8TB5 - chain A; structure by X-ray diffraction, 2.32 A resolution.

Chain A:
Name: Non-receptor tyrosine-protein kinase TYK2
From: Homo sapiens
Notes: EC 2.7.10.2
UniProt: P29597 (TYK2_HUMAN); residue numbers follow UniProt; this construct covers 566-870
Amino-acid sequence (326 residues; row label = number of the first residue in the row):
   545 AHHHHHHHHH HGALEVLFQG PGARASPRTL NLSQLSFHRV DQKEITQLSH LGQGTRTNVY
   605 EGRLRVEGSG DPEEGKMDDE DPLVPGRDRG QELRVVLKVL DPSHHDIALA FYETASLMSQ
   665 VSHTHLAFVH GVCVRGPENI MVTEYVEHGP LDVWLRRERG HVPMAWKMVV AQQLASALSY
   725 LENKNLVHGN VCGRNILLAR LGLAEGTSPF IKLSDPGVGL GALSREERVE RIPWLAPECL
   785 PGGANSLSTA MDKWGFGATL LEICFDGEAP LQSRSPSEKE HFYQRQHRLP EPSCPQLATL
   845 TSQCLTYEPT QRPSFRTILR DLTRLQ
Unresolved in the structure: 545-579, 610-635, 786-791, 869-870
Differences from the reference sequence: expression tag (545-565)
Residues lining bound ligands: Compound7 (ZOQ; N-{(3P)-3-[3-(dimethylsulfamoyl)phenyl]-1H-pyrrolo[2,3-c]pyridin-5-yl}cyclopropanecarboxamide): Leu595, Gly596, Gln597, Gly598, Val603, Val640, Lys642, Ala671, Phe672, Thr687, Glu688, Tyr689, Val690, Gly693, Pro694, Arg738, Asn739, Leu741, Ser758, Asp759
Curated features (UniProtKB/Swiss-Prot):
  - modified residue: Tyr604 (Phosphotyrosine)
  - natural variant: His732 (H732R: In a colorectal adenocarcinoma sample)

In short:
Ligands of chain A: Compound7.
Chain A is Non-receptor tyrosine-protein kinase TYK2 (Homo sapiens); the structure, TYK2 JH2 bound to
Compound7, was determined by X-ray diffraction (same publication as 8TB6).
